Entry 9C5B (electron microscopy, 4.50 A resolution (low resolution: residue-level contacts below are approximate; hydrogen-bond / salt-bridge calls are withheld)); this record covers chains M and B of the 7 polymer chains in the assembly.

[Chain M]
Molecule: AP-3 complex subunit mu-1
From: Homo sapiens
Reference sequence: Q9Y2T2 (AP3M1_HUMAN); numbering as in UniProt (aligned over 1-418)
Chain sequence (418 residues; numbered 1 to 418; the number before each row is that of its first residue):
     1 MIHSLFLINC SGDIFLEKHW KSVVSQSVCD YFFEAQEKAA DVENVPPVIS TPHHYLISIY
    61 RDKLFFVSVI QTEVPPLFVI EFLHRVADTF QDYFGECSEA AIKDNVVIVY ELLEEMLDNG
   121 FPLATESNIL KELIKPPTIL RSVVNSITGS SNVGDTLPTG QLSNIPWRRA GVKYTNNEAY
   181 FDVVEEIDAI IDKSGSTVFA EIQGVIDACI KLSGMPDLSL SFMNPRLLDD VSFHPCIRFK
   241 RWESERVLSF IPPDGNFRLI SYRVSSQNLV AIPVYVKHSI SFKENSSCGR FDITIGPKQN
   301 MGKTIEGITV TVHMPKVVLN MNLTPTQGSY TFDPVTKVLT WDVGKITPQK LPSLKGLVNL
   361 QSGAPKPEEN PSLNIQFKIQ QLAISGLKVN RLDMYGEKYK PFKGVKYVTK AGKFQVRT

[Chain B]
Molecule: AP-3 complex subunit beta-1
From: Homo sapiens
Reference sequence: O00203 (AP3B1_HUMAN); residue numbers follow UniProt; this construct covers 1-677
Chain sequence (677 residues; row label = number of the first residue in the row):
     1 MSSNSFPYNE QSGGGEATEL GQEATSTISP SGAFGLFSSD LKKNEDLKQM LESNKDSAKL
    61 DAMKRIVGMI AKGKNASELF PAVVKNVASK NIEIKKLVYV YLVRYAEEQQ DLALLSISTF
   121 QRALKDPNQL IRASALRVLS SIRVPIIVPI MMLAIKEASA DLSPYVRKNA AHAIQKLYSL
   181 DPEQKEMLIE VIEKLLKDKS TLVAGSVVMA FEEVCPDRID LIHKNYRKLC NLLVDVEEWG
   241 QVVIIHMLTR YARTQFVSPW KEGDELEDNG KNFYESDDDQ KEKTDKKKKP YTMDPDHRLL
   301 IRNTKPLLQS RNAAVVMAVA QLYWHISPKS EAGIISKSLV RLLRSNREVQ YIVLQNIATM
   361 SIQRKGMFEP YLKSFYVRST DPTMIKTLKL EILTNLANEA NISTLLREFQ TYVKSQDKQF
   421 AAATIQTIGR CATNILEVTD TCLNGLVCLL SNRDEIVVAE SVVVIKKLLQ MQPAQHGEII
   481 KHMAKLLDSI TVPVARASIL WLIGENCERV PKIAPDVLRK MAKSFTSEDD LVKLQILNLG
   541 AKLYLTNSKQ TKLLTQYILN LGKYDQNYDI RDRTRFIRQL IVPNVKSGAL SKYAKKIFLA
   601 QKPAPLLESP FKDRDHFQLG TLSHTLNIKA TGYLELSNWP EVAPDPSVRN VEVIELAKEW
   661 TPAGKAKQEN SAKKFYS
Unresolved in the structure: 1-34, 261-289, 651-677
UniProt features mapped onto this chain:
  - modified residue (Phosphoserine): Ser276, Ser609
  - natural variant: Leu390 to Gln410 (deletion: In HPS2), Leu580 (L580R: In HPS2)

[How chain M and chain B interact]
Contacting residue pairs (128):
  Phe15(M) - Ala71(B)
  Leu16(M) - Ala71(B)
  Glu17(M) - Ala71(B)
  Glu17(M) - Gly73(B)
  Trp20(M) - Arg143(B)
  Lys21(M) - Arg143(B)
  Val23(M) - Arg104(B)
  Glu43(M) - Arg347(B)
  Glu43(M) - Pro382(B)
  Glu43(M) - Met384(B)
  Asn44(M) - Pro382(B)
  Asn44(M) - Thr383(B)
  Asn44(M) - Met384(B)
  Val45(M) - Met384(B)
  Pro46(M) - Met384(B)
  Pro47(M) - Glu348(B)
  Pro47(M) - Tyr351(B)
  Val48(M) - Leu626(B)
  Tyr55(M) - Leu622(B)
  Tyr55(M) - Leu626(B)
  Tyr55(M) - Ala630(B)
  Tyr55(M) - Thr631(B)
  Ser58(M) - Glu348(B)
  Ile59(M) - Glu348(B)
  Tyr60(M) - Glu348(B)
  Gln71(M) - Thr631(B)
  Thr72(M) - Thr631(B)
  Glu73(M) - Thr621(B)
  Glu73(M) - Leu622(B)
  Glu73(M) - Thr631(B)
  Glu73(M) - Tyr633(B)
  Val74(M) - Leu622(B)
  Pro75(M) - His246(B)
  Pro76(M) - Ile352(B)
  Pro76(M) - Gly620(B)
  Pro76(M) - Leu622(B)
  Leu77(M) - Ala314(B)
  Leu77(M) - Met317(B)
  Leu77(M) - Val349(B)
  Leu77(M) - Ile352(B)
  Phe78(M) - Trp239(B)
  Phe78(M) - Val242(B)
  Phe78(M) - Ala314(B)
  Ile80(M) - Glu348(B)
  Ile80(M) - Ile352(B)
  Glu81(M) - Trp239(B)
  Glu81(M) - Asn312(B)
  Glu81(M) - Ala313(B)
  Glu81(M) - Ala314(B)
  Phe82(M) - Trp239(B)
  His84(M) - Asn346(B)
  Arg85(M) - Glu238(B)
  Arg85(M) - Trp239(B)
  Arg85(M) - Arg311(B)
  Val106(M) - Ala71(B)
  Val107(M) - Lys64(B)
  Tyr110(M) - Ile70(B)
  Tyr110(M) - Ala71(B)
  Tyr110(M) - Val100(B)
  Glu111(M) - Lys96(B)
  Glu114(M) - Arg137(B)
  Glu115(M) - Lys96(B)
  Glu115(M) - Arg137(B)
  Asp118(M) - Arg137(B)
  Asp118(M) - His172(B)
  Asn119(M) - Lys176(B)
  Phe121(M) - Gln175(B)
  Phe121(M) - Met209(B)
  Phe121(M) - Glu213(B)
  Pro122(M) - Trp239(B)
  Leu123(M) - Arg137(B)
  Thr125(M) - Glu237(B)
  Thr125(M) - Trp239(B)
  Ser151(M) - Glu93(B)
  Asn152(M) - Glu93(B)
  Val153(M) - Glu93(B)
  Gly154(M) - Ile92(B)
  Asp155(M) - Ile92(B)
  Asp155(M) - Asn128(B)
  Asp155(M) - Leu130(B)
  Thr156(M) - Leu130(B)
  Leu157(M) - Leu130(B)
  Leu157(M) - Tyr165(B)
  Gln161(M) - Leu202(B)
  Leu162(M) - Leu202(B)
  Asp188(M) - Arg344(B)
  Asp188(M) - Arg378(B)
  Ala189(M) - Arg378(B)
  Ile190(M) - Arg378(B)
  Val198(M) - Lys373(B)
  Phe199(M) - Lys373(B)
  Glu201(M) - Arg344(B)
  Gln203(M) - Arg344(B)
  Asp229(M) - Lys337(B)
  Asp230(M) - Gln309(B)
  Asp230(M) - Lys337(B)
  Asp230(M) - Arg341(B)
  Val231(M) - Gln309(B)
  Ser232(M) - Gln309(B)
  Ser232(M) - Arg341(B)
  Phe233(M) - Gln309(B)
  Phe233(M) - Arg311(B)
  His234(M) - Arg311(B)
  Pro235(M) - Arg311(B)
  Phe239(M) - Pro306(B)
  Arg263(M) - Val340(B)
  His313(M) - Gln416(B)
  Met314(M) - Gln416(B)
  Pro315(M) - Gln416(B)
  Pro365(M) - Arg453(B)
  Lys366(M) - Arg453(B)
  Pro367(M) - Arg453(B)
  Glu368(M) - Lys414(B)
  Glu368(M) - Arg453(B)
  Glu369(M) - Lys414(B)
  Glu369(M) - Ser415(B)
  Glu369(M) - Gln416(B)
  Pro371(M) - Gln416(B)
  Ser372(M) - Ser379(B)
  Asn374(M) - Thr380(B)
  Lys413(M) - Arg378(B)
  Gln415(M) - Arg378(B)
  Gln415(M) - Ser379(B)
  Gln415(M) - Thr380(B)
  Arg417(M) - Val377(B)
  Arg417(M) - Glu408(B)
  Arg417(M) - Thr411(B)
  Arg417(M) - Tyr412(B)
Other interface residues (no listed pair), chain M (86 interface residues in all): Met1, Ser22, Ser50, Ile57, Leu117, Phe414
Other interface residues (no listed pair), chain B (78 interface residues in all): Val67, Gly68, Lys72, Leu97, Pro164, Lys168, Asn169, Val243, Ser310, Val353, Ser374, Tyr376, Thr625, Gly632

[Overview]
86 residues of chain M face 78 of chain B across their interface.
Here chain M is AP-3 complex subunit mu-1 and chain B is AP-3 complex subunit beta-1, both from Homo sapiens.
Entry 9C5B (AP-3 bound to myristoylated Arf1 (Q71L) and LAMPI on a lipid nanodisc; combined map) was
determined by electron microscopy, deposited together with 9C58, 9C59, 9C5A and 9C5C.
